PDB entry 8WPP | electron microscopy, 3.10 A resolution | chains A and B of the 9 polymer chains in the assembly

# Chain A
Molecule: DNA polymerase
Organism: Monkeypox virus
Chain sequence (1006 residues; row label = number of the first residue in the row):
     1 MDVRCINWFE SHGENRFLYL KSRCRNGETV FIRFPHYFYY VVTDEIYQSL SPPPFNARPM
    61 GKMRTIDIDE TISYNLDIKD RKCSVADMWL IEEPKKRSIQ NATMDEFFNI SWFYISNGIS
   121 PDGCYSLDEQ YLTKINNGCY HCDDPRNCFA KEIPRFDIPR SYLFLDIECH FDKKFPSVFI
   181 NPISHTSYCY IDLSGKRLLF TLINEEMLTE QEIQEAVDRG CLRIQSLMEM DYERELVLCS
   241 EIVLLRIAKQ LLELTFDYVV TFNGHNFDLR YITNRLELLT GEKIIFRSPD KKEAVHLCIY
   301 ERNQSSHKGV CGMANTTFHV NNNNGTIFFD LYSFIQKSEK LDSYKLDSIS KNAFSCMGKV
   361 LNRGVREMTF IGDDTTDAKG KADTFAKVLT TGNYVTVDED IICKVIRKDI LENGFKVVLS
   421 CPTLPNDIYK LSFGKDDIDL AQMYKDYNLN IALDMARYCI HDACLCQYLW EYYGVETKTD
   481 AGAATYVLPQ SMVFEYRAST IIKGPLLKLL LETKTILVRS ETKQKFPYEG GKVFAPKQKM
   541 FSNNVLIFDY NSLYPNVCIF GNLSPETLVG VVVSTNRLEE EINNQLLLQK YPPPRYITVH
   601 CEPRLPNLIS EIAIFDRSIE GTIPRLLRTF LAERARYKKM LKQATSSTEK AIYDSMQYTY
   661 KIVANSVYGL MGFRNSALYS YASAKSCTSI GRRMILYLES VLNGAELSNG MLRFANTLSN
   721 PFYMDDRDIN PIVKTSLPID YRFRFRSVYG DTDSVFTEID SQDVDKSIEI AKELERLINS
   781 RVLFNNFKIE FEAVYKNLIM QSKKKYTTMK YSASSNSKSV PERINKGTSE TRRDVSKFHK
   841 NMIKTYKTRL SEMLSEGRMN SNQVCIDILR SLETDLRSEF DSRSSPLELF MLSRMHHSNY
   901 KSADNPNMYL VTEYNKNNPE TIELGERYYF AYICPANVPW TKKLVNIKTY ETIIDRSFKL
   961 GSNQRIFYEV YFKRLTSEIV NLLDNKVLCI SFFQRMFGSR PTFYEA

# Chain B
Molecule: A22R DNA polymerase processivity factor
Organism: Monkeypox virus
Chain sequence (437 residues; numbered -10 to 426; the number before each row is that of its first residue; numbers below 1 keep their minus sign (Met-10 is residue -10)):
   -10 MHHHHHHGTG SMTSSADLTN LKELLSLYKS LRFSDSVAIE KYNSLVEWGT STYWKIGVQK
    50 VTNVETSISD YYDEVKNKPF NIDPGYYIFL PVYFGSVFIY SKGKNMVELG SGNSFQIPDE
   110 IRSACNKVLD SDNGIDFLRF VLLNNRWIME DAISKYQSPV NIFKLASEYG LNIPNYLEIE
   170 IEEDTLFDDE LYSIMERSFD DTFPKISISY IKLGELKRQV VDFFKFSFMY IESIKVDRIG
   230 DNIFIPSVIT KSGKKILVKD VDHLIRSKVR EHTFVKVKKK NTFSILYDYD GNGTETRGEV
   290 IKRIIDTIGR DYYVNGKYFS KVGIAGLKQL TNKLDINECA TVDELVDEIN KSGTVKRKIK
   350 NQSVFDLSRE CLGYPEADFI TLVNNMRFKI ENCKVVNFNI ENTNCLNNPS IETIYGNFNQ
   410 FVSIFNTVTD VKKRLFE

# How chain A and chain B interact
Contacting residue pairs (45):
  Ser11(A) with His-8(B), hydrogen bond (backbone-side chain)
  His12(A) with His-9(B); His-8(B)
  Gly13(A) with His-8(B)
  Phe108(A) with His-7(B)
  Tyr300(A) with Met-10(B); His-5(B)
  Glu301(A) with His-5(B)
  Arg302(A) with Met-10(B); His-5(B)
  Asn303(A) with His-5(B); His-4(B)
  Ser305(A) with His-4(B), hydrogen bond
  Gly309(A) with Glu36(B)
  Met313(A) with His-4(B)
  His319(A) with Met-10(B)
  Met492(A) with Met-10(B), hydrophobic
  Glu495(A) with Met-10(B)
  Tyr496(A) with His-7(B), hydrogen bond
  Lys525(A) with Ser33(B), hydrogen bond
  Thr575(A) with Ile369(B); Asn373(B)
  Asn576(A) with Phe354(B); Val372(B); Asn373(B)
  Arg577(A) with Val372(B); Asn373(B), hydrogen bond (side chain-backbone); Asn374(B); Met375(B); Arg376(B)
  Leu578(A) with Val372(B); Phe377(B), hydrophobic; Ile379(B); Val384(B), hydrophobic; Phe407(B), hydrophobic; Phe414(B), hydrophobic
  Glu579(A) with Ser352(B), hydrogen bond; Phe354(B)
  Glu581(A) with Phe377(B), hydrogen bond (side chain-backbone); Ile379(B)
  Ile582(A) with Ile379(B), hydrophobic; Phe414(B), hydrophobic
  Gln585(A) with Ile379(B), hydrogen bond (side chain-backbone)
  Leu586(A) with Cys382(B), hydrophobic
  Ile609(A) with Asn373(B)
Other interface residues (no listed pair), chain A (29 interface residues in all): Glu10, Asn321, Glu580
Other interface residues (no listed pair), chain B (26 interface residues in all): Glu380, Asn381, Glu390, Phe410

# In short
The interface between chain A and chain B involves 29 residues on one side and 26 on the other, with 8
hydrogen bonds. Polar pairs include Ser11(A)-His-8(B), Ser305(A)-His-4(B) and Tyr496(A)-His-7(B).
Here chain A is DNA polymerase and chain B is A22R DNA polymerase processivity factor, both from Monkeypox
virus. Entry 8WPP (Structure of monkeypox virus polymerase complex F8-A22-E4-H5 with endogenous DNA) was
determined by electron microscopy (same publication as 8WPE, 8WPF and 8WPK).
